Entry 1JGY (X-ray diffraction, 2.70 A resolution); this record covers chains M and H of the 3 polymer chains in the assembly.

Chain M:
Protein: Photosynthetic Reaction Center M Subunit
From: Rhodobacter sphaeroides
Reference sequence: P02953 (RCEM_RHOSH); residue numbers follow UniProt; this construct covers 1-307
Amino-acid sequence (307 residues; row label = number of the first residue in the row):
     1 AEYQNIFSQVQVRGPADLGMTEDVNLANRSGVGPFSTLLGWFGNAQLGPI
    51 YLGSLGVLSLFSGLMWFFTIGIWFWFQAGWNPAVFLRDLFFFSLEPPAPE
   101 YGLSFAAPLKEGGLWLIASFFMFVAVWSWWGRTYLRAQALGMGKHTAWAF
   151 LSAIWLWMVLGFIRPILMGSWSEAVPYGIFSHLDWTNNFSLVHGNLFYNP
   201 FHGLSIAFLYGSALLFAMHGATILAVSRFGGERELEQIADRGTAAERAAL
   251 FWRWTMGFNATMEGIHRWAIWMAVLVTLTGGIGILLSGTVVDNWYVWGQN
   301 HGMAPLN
Disordered / not traced: 303-307
Sequence notes: engineered mutation Phe-76 (Tyr in P02953)
Metal / ion sites: bacteriochlorophyll a Mg site 1 near His-182 (its only coordinating residue here); bacteriochlorophyll a Mg site 2 near His-202 (its only coordinating residue here); Fe ion: His-219, Glu-234, His-266 (shared with 2 residues of chain L)
Small-molecule neighbours:
  - bacteriochlorophyll a (BCL), molecule 1: Phe-90, Met-122, Trp-157, Leu-160, Val-175, Ile-179, His-182, Leu-183, Trp-185, Thr-186
  - bacteriochlorophyll a (BCL), molecule 2: Met-122, Val-126, Phe-150, Ala-153, Ile-154, Leu-156, Trp-157, Leu-160, Trp-185, Thr-186, Asn-187, Phe-189, Ser-190, Asn-195, Leu-196, Phe-197, His-202, Ser-205, Ile-206, Leu-209, Tyr-210, Val-276, Thr-277, Gly-280, Gly-281, Ile-284
  - bacteriochlorophyll a (BCL), molecule 3: Thr-186, Phe-197, Tyr-210
  - bacteriochlorophyll a (BCL), molecule 4: Phe-197, Gly-203, Ile-206, Ala-207, Phe-208, Tyr-210, Gly-211, Leu-214
  - bacteriopheophytin a (BPH), molecule 1: Ser-59, Leu-60, Gly-63, Leu-64, Trp-66, Phe-67, Ala-125, Val-126, Trp-129, Thr-133, Thr-146, Ala-149, Phe-150, Ala-153, Ala-273, Val-274, Val-276, Thr-277
  - bacteriopheophytin a (BPH), molecule 2: Tyr-210, Ala-213, Leu-214, Ala-217, Met-218, Trp-252, Thr-255, Met-256
  - spheroidene (SPO): Trp-66, Phe-67, Phe-68, Ile-70, Gly-71, Phe-74, Trp-75, Phe-85, Leu-89, Phe-105, Trp-115, Leu-116, Ser-119, Phe-120, Met-122, Phe-123, Trp-157, Met-158, Leu-160, Gly-161, Phe-162, Val-175, Pro-176, Tyr-177, Gly-178, Ile-179, His-182
  - ubiquinone-10 (U10): Leu-214, Leu-215, Met-218, His-219, Thr-222, Ile-223, Ala-245, Ala-248, Ala-249, Trp-252, Met-256, Phe-258, Asn-259, Ala-260, Thr-261, Met-262, Ile-265, Trp-268, Met-272

Chain H:
Protein: Photosynthetic Reaction Center H Subunit
From: Rhodobacter sphaeroides
Reference sequence: P11846 (RCEH_RHOSH); residues 1-260 here = UniProt positions 1-260
Amino-acid sequence (260 residues; row label = number of the first residue in the row):
     1 MVGVTAFGNFDLASLAIYSFWIFLAGLIYYLQTENMREGYPLENEDGTPA
    51 ANQGPFPLPKPKTFILPHGRGTLTVPGPESEDRPIALARTAVSEGFPHAP
   101 TGDPMKDGVGPASWVARRDLPELDGHGHNKIKPMKAAAGFHVSAGKNPIG
   151 LPVRGCDLEIAGKVVDIWVDIPEQMARFLEVELKDGSTRLLPMQMVKVQS
   201 NRVHVNALSSDLFAGIPTIKSPTEVTLLEEDKICGYVAGGLMYAAPKRKS
   251 VVAAMLAEYA
Disordered / not traced: 1-10, 251-260

How chain M and chain H interact:
Residue-residue contacts (104; chain M residue first):
  Ala-1(M) with Lys-197(H)
  Tyr-3(M) with Gln-194(H)
  Asn-5(M) with Gln-194(H)
  Gln-9(M) with Met-193(H); Val-196(H), hydrogen bond (side chain-backbone); Lys-197(H); Val-198(H), hydrogen bond (side chain-backbone)
  Val-10(M) with Val-142(H), hydrophobic; Ala-144(H); Lys-146(H)
  Gln-11(M) with Val-142(H); Ser-143(H), hydrogen bond (backbone-backbone); Ala-144(H), hydrogen bond (backbone-backbone)
  Val-12(M) with Phe-140(H), hydrophobic; His-141(H); Ser-143(H), hydrogen bond (backbone-side chain)
  Arg-13(M) with Gly-139(H); Phe-140(H); His-141(H), hydrogen bond (backbone-backbone); Ser-143(H); Gln-174(H)
  Gly-14(M) with Gly-139(H); Phe-140(H); Gln-174(H), hydrogen bond (backbone-side chain)
  Pro-15(M) with Ala-138(H); Gly-139(H); Phe-140(H); Gln-174(H), hydrogen bond (backbone-side chain)
  Met-20(M) with Gly-125(H); His-126(H)
  Thr-37(M) with Ala-144(H)
  Trp-41(M) with Gly-145(H)
  Pro-200(M) with Ile-17(H), hydrophobic
  Phe-201(M) with Ala-16(H); Ile-17(H)
  Leu-204(M) with Phe-20(H), hydrophobic
  Ser-227(M) with Gln-194(H), hydrogen bond (backbone-side chain)
  Arg-228(M) with Gln-194(H); Met-195(H); Cys-234(H), hydrogen bond (backbone-side chain); Leu-241(H)
  Phe-229(M) with Cys-234(H); Ala-238(H), hydrophobic
  Glu-232(M) with Met-175(H); Arg-177(H), salt bridge; Gln-194(H)
  Arg-233(M) with Glu-122(H), salt bridge; Ile-131(H); Arg-177(H); Glu-230(H), salt bridge
  Glu-236(M) with Arg-117(H); Arg-118(H), salt bridge; Glu-122(H); Leu-227(H)
  Gln-237(M) with Arg-117(H)
  Ile-238(M) with Phe-64(H), hydrophobic; Leu-73(H)
  Ala-239(M) with Leu-66(H), hydrophobic; Leu-73(H)
  Asp-240(M) with Arg-117(H), salt bridge; Arg-118(H), salt bridge
  Arg-241(M) with Glu-38(H), salt bridge; Glu-79(H), salt bridge; Val-115(H); Arg-117(H)
  Gly-242(M) with Val-115(H); Arg-117(H); Asp-231(H)
  Thr-243(M) with Ser-113(H); Trp-114(H); Val-115(H); Asp-231(H), hydrogen bond
  Glu-246(M) with Val-115(H)
  Arg-247(M) with Pro-111(H), hydrogen bond (side chain-backbone); Ala-112(H); Ser-113(H), hydrogen bond (side chain-backbone); Gly-235(H)
  Arg-253(M) with Tyr-40(H), hydrogen bond; Leu-42(H)
  Phe-258(M) with Gln-32(H)
  Asn-259(M) with Asn-35(H); Tyr-40(H)
  Ala-260(M) with Asn-35(H)
  Thr-261(M) with Asn-35(H), hydrogen bond (backbone-side chain)
  Glu-263(M) with Lys-62(H), salt bridge; Phe-64(H)
  Gly-264(M) with Asn-35(H)
  Ile-265(M) with Asn-35(H), hydrogen bond (backbone-side chain)
  Arg-267(M) with Tyr-30(H), hydrogen bond; Leu-31(H); Lys-62(H)
  Trp-268(M) with Leu-31(H), hydrophobic; Asn-35(H)
  Trp-271(M) with Leu-27(H), hydrophobic
  Thr-279(M) with Phe-20(H)
  Val-290(M) with Asp-11(H); Leu-12(H), hydrophobic
  Val-291(M) with Ala-13(H), hydrophobic
  Trp-297(M) with Asp-11(H), hydrogen bond; Ala-13(H); Ser-14(H)
  His-301(M) with Asp-11(H); Ser-14(H)
  Gly-302(M) with Asp-11(H)
Also at the interface, not in a pair above, chain M (55 interface residues in all): Glu-2, Phe-35, Asn-44, Phe-208, Leu-275, Leu-286, Trp-294
Also at the interface, not in a pair above, chain H (71 interface residues in all): Trp-21, Phe-23, Leu-24, Glu-34, Arg-37, Gly-39, Glu-81, Gly-110, Lys-130, Pro-148, Ile-167, Val-169, Glu-173, Pro-192, Asn-206

In short:
The interface between chain M and chain H involves 55 residues on one side and 71 on the other; the contacts
include 18 hydrogen bonds and 9 salt bridges. Polar pairs include Glu-232(M)/Arg-177(H), Arg-233(M)/Glu-122(H)
and Arg-233(M)/Glu-230(H).
Chain M is Photosynthetic Reaction Center M Subunit and chain H is Photosynthetic Reaction Center H Subunit,
both from Rhodobacter sphaeroides; the structure, Photosynthetic Reaction Center Mutant With Tyr M 76 Replaced
With Phe, was determined by X-ray diffraction (same publication as 1JGW, 1JGX, 1JGZ and 1JH0).
